8Q5T - chains A and B; structure by X-ray diffraction, 2.31 A resolution.

Chain A (and B):
Molecule: Nitrogenase iron protein 1
Source organism: Methanothermococcus thermolithotrophicus DSM 2095
Notes: chain B of this document is another copy of the same molecule, construct and numbering; everything in this record applies to it too
UniProt: P25767 (NIFH1_METTL); residue numbers follow UniProt; this construct covers 1-284
Sequence (284 residues; each row starts with the number of its first residue):
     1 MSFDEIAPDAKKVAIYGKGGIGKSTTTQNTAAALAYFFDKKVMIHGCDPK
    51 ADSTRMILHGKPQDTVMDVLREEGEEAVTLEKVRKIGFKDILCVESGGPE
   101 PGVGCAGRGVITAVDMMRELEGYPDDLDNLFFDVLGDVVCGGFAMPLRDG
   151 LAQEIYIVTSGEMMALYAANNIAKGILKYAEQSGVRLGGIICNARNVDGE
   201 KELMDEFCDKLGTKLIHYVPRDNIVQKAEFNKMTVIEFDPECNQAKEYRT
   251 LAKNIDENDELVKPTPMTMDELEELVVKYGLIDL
Disordered / not traced: 1, 282-284 (chain B: 1-3, 281-284)
Bound ions: 4Fe-4S cluster Fe: Cys105, Cys140 (shared with Cys105(B), Cys140(B) of chain B)
Residues lining bound ligands: 4Fe-4S cluster (SF4): Gly104, Cys105, Ala106, Gly107, Arg108, Cys140, Gly141, Gly142, Phe143
From the paper describing this entry:
  - 4Fe-4S cluster coordination: Cys105, Cys140

How chain A and chain B interact:
Residue-residue contacts (34; chain A residue first):
  Lys50(A) - Asp137(B)
  Pro99(A) - Val138(B)  hydrophobic
  Pro99(A) - Cys140(B)  hydrophobic
  Glu100(A) - Val139(B)
  Glu100(A) - Lys178(B)  salt bridge
  Pro101(A) - Val139(B)
  Pro101(A) - Lys178(B)  hydrogen bond (backbone-side chain)
  Pro101(A) - Tyr179(B)
  Gly102(A) - Val139(B)  hydrogen bond (backbone-backbone)
  Gly102(A) - Gly141(B)
  Gly102(A) - Ala144(B)
  Gly102(A) - Arg148(B)  hydrogen bond (backbone-side chain)
  Gly102(A) - Tyr179(B)  hydrogen bond (backbone-side chain)
  Val103(A) - Gly141(B)
  Val103(A) - Lys178(B)
  Val103(A) - Tyr179(B)
  Gly104(A) - Cys140(B)
  Gly104(A) - Gly141(B)  hydrogen bond (backbone-backbone)
  Val138(A) - Pro49(B)  hydrophobic
  Val138(A) - Pro99(B)  hydrophobic
  Val139(A) - Glu100(B)
  Val139(A) - Pro101(B)
  Val139(A) - Gly102(B)  hydrogen bond (backbone-backbone)
  Cys140(A) - Gly104(B)
  Gly141(A) - Gly102(B)
  Gly141(A) - Val103(B)
  Gly141(A) - Gly104(B)  hydrogen bond (backbone-backbone)
  Ala144(A) - Gly102(B)
  Met164(A) - Lys50(B)
  Asn171(A) - Pro101(B)
  Lys174(A) - Pro101(B)
  Lys178(A) - Glu100(B)  salt bridge
  Lys178(A) - Val103(B)
  Tyr179(A) - Gly102(B)  hydrogen bond (side chain-backbone)
Other interface residues (no listed pair), chain A (21 interface residues in all): Pro49, Pro62, Ala106, Gly175
Other interface residues (no listed pair), chain B (21 interface residues in all): Phe143, Met164, Gly175, Glu273

In short:
The chain A/chain B interface involves 21 residues from each chain, with 8 hydrogen bonds and 2 salt bridges.
Polar contacts include Glu100(A)-Lys178(B), Pro101(A)-Lys178(B) and Gly102(A)-Arg148(B). Ligands of chain A:
4Fe-4S cluster. Cys105(A) and Cys140(A) form the 4Fe-4S cluster Fe site. From the paper: 4Fe-4S cluster
coordination by Cys105(A) and Cys140(A).
Chain A and chain B are both Nitrogenase iron protein 1 (Methanothermococcus thermolithotrophicus DSM 2095);
the structure, Nitrogenase Fe protein from Methanothermococcus thermolithotrophicus, monoclinic crystalline
form at 2.31-A resolution, was determined by X-ray diffraction together with 8Q50, 8Q5V, 8Q5W and 8Q5X from
the same study.
